PDB entry 6L1B | X-ray diffraction, 1.74 A resolution | chain A

Chain A:
Protein: Bifunctional cytochrome P450/NADPH--P450 reductase
From: Bacillus megaterium
Notes: EC 1.14.14.1, 1.6.2.4
UniProtKB: P14779 (CPXB_BACMB); residues 0-455 here correspond to UniProt positions 1-456 (UniProt number = residue number + 1)
Sequence (456 residues; each row starts with the number of its first residue; numbering starts at 0):
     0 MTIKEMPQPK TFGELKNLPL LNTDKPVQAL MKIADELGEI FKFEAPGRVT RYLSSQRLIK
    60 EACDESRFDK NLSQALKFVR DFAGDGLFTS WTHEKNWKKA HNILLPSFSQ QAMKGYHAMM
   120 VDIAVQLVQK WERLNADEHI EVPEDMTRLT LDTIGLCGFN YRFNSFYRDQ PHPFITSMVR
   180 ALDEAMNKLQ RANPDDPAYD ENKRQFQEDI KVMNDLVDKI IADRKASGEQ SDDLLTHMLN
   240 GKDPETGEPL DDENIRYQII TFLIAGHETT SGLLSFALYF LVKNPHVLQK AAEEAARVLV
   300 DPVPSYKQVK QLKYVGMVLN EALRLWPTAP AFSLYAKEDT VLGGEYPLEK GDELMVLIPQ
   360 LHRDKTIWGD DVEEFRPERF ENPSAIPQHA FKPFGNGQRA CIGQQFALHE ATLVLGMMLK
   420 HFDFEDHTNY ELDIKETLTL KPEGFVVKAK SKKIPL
Disordered / not traced: 0-1
Bound ions: heme Fe: C400 (together with dimethyl sulfoxide)
Ligand contacts:
  - heme (HEM): K69, L75, L86, F87, W96, F107, I153, T260, F261, A264, G265, T268, T269, L272, L322, T327, A328, F331, P392, F393, G394, Q397, R398, A399, C400, I401, G402, F405, A406
  - YIC ((2S)-2-[[(2S)-1-(3-cyclopentylpropanoyl)piperidin-2-yl]carbonylamino]-3-phenyl-propanoic acid): L17, L20, P25, V26, L29, F42, A44, R47, Y51, S72, Q73, A74, L75, F87, M185, L188, A328, P329, A330, M354, L437
Swiss-Prot annotation at these positions:
  - binding site ((9Z)-hexadecenoate): Y51
  - binding site (heme): C400
  - site: T268 (Important for catalytic activity)

In short:
Bound to chain A: heme and compound YIC. From UniProt: (9Z)-hexadecenoate-binding residue Y51 and heme-binding
residue C400.
Chain A is Bifunctional cytochrome P450/NADPH--P450 reductase (Bacillus megaterium); the structure, Crystal
Structure of P450BM3 with N-(3-cyclopentylpropanoyl)-L-pipecolyl-L-phenylalanine, was determined by X-ray
diffraction together with 6L1A and 6K3Q from the same study.
